Entry 7UT1 (electron microscopy, 3.80 A resolution); this record covers chains c and d of the 28 polymer chains in the assembly.

[Chain c (and d)]
Molecule: Integrase
From: Mouse mammary tumor virus
Notes: chain d of this document is another copy of the same molecule, construct and numbering; everything in this record applies to it too
UniProtKB: O56220 (O56220_MMTV); residues 1-319 here correspond to UniProt positions 1437-1755 (UniProt number = residue number + 1436)
Amino-acid sequence (319 residues; row label = number of the first residue in the row):
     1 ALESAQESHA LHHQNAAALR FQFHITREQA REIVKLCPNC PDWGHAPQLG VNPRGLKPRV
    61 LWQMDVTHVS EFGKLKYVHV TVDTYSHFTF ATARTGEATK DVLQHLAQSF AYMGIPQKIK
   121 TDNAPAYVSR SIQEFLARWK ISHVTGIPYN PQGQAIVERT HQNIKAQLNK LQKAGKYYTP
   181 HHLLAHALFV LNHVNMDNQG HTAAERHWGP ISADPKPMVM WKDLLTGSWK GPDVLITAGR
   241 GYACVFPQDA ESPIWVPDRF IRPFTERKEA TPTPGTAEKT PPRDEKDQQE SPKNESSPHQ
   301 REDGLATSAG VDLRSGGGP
Not modelled in the structure: 1-216, 265-319 (chain d: 1-216, 266-319)
Differences from the reference sequence: engineered mutation Ser252 (Thr1688 in O56220)
From the paper describing this entry:
  - mutagenesis - R27A/R31A: abolished catalytic activity
  - mutagenesis - R159E, W255A: abolished catalytic activity on strand transfer
  - mutagenesis - P125T, Y149G, D223A, D223R: decreased catalytic activity on c.i.
  - mutagenesis - D223A (30- to 40-fold), D223R (30- to 40-fold): increased catalytic activity on h.s. integration
  - mutagenesis - P125D, P125T, Y149G, D223R, W255A: decreased catalytic activity (3'-processing)
  - mutagenesis - R159E: abolished catalytic activity (3'-processing)

[Interface between chain c and chain d]
Pairs across the interface - 12 pairs, chain c then chain d:
  Arg240(c) - Asp258(d)  salt bridge
  Arg240(c) - Ile261(d)
  Tyr242(c) - Arg262(d)  hydrogen bond
  Tyr242(c) - Pro263(d)  hydrophobic
  Cys244(c) - Pro217(d)
  Pro253(c) - Pro217(d)
  Pro253(c) - Thr265(d)
  Ile254(c) - Thr265(d)
  Trp255(c) - Met218(d)
  Trp255(c) - Pro263(d)  hydrophobic
  Trp255(c) - Phe264(d)  hydrogen bond (side chain-backbone)
  Trp255(c) - Thr265(d)
Other interface residues (no listed pair), chain c (8 interface residues in all): Ile236, Ser252
Other interface residues (no listed pair), chain d (9 interface residues in all): Ala238

[In short]
Chain c and chain d form an interface of 8 and 9 residues respectively; the contacts include 2 hydrogen bonds
and 1 salt bridge. Polar pairs include Arg240(c)-Asp258(d), Tyr242(c)-Arg262(d) and Trp255(c)-Phe264(d). From
the paper: P125D, P125T and Y149G of chain c, among others, reduce catalytic activity (3'-processing); P125T,
Y149G and D223A of chain c, among others, reduce catalytic activity on c.i.; 8 substitutions were tested in
all.
Chain c and chain d are both Integrase (Mouse mammary tumor virus); the structure, Higher-order assembly of
multiple MMTV strand transfer complex intasomes, was determined by electron microscopy (same publication as
7USF).
